PDB entry 5NME | X-ray diffraction, 2.94 A resolution | chains A and D of the 5 polymer chains in the assembly

# Chain A
Protein: HLA class I histocompatibility antigen, A-2 alpha chain
From: Homo sapiens
UniProtKB: P01892 (1A02_HUMAN); residues 1-276 here correspond to UniProt positions 25-300 (UniProt number = residue number + 24)
Chain sequence (276 residues; each row starts with the number of its first residue):
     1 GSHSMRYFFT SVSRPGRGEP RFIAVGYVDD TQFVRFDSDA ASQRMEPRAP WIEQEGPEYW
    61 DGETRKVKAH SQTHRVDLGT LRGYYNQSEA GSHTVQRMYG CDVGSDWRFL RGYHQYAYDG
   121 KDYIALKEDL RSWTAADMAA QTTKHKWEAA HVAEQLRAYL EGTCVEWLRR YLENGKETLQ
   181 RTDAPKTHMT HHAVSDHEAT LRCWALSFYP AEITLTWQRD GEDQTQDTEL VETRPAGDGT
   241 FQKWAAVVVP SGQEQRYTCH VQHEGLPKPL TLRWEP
Cystine bridges: Cys101-Cys164, Cys203-Cys259

# Chain D
Protein: T-cell receptor Alpha chain
From: Homo sapiens
Chain sequence (201 residues; each row starts with the number of its first residue):
     2 KEVEQNSGPL SVPEGAIASL NCTYSDRGSQ SFFWYRQYSG KSPELIMFIY SNGDKEDGRF
    62 TAQLNKASQY ISLLIRDSKL SDSATYLCAV RTNSGYALNF GKGTSLLVTP HIQKPDPAVY
   122 QLRDSKSSDK SVCLFTDFDS QTNVSQSKDS DVYITDKCVL DMRSMDFKSN SAVAWSNKSD
   182 FACANAFNNS IIPEDTFFPS P
Cystine bridges: Cys23-Cys89, Cys134-Cys184

# How chain A and chain D interact
Residue-residue contacts (19; chain A residue first):
  Gly62(A) with Ser95(D)
  Arg65(A) with Ser95(D), hydrogen bond (side chain-backbone); Gly96(D)
  Lys66(A) with Asn94(D), hydrogen bond (side chain-backbone); Ser95(D); Tyr97(D)
  Ala69(A) with Tyr97(D)
  His151(A) with Phe49(D)
  Glu154(A) with Tyr51(D); Ser52(D), hydrogen bond
  Gln155(A) with Tyr51(D), hydrogen bond; Arg92(D)
  Arg157(A) with Ser52(D)
  Ala158(A) with Tyr51(D)
  Tyr159(A) with Gln31(D); Asn94(D)
  Thr163(A) with Gln31(D), hydrogen bond; Asn94(D)
  Glu166(A) with Arg28(D), salt bridge
Interface residues without a listed pair, chain D (11 interface residues in all): Gly29

# Summary
12 residues of chain A and 11 residues of chain D are in contact; the contacts include 5 hydrogen bonds and 1
salt bridge. Polar contacts include Glu166(A)-Arg28(D), Arg65(A)-Ser95(D) and Lys66(A)-Asn94(D).
Chain A is HLA class I histocompatibility antigen, A-2 alpha chain and chain D is T-cell receptor Alpha chain,
both from Homo sapiens; the structure, 868 TCR in complex with HLA A02 presenting SLYNTVATL, was determined by
X-ray diffraction together with 5NMD, 5NMF, 5NMG, 5NMH and 5NMK from the same study.
